PDB entry 9KP9 | X-ray diffraction, 2.13 A resolution | chain A

Chain A:
Name: 1-deoxy-D-xylulose 5-phosphate reductoisomerase, apicoplastic
Source organism: Plasmodium falciparum
Notes: EC 1.1.1.267
Reference sequence: O96693 (DXR_PLAFX); residues 1-488 here = UniProt positions 1-488
Chain sequence (488 residues; row label = number of the first residue in the row):
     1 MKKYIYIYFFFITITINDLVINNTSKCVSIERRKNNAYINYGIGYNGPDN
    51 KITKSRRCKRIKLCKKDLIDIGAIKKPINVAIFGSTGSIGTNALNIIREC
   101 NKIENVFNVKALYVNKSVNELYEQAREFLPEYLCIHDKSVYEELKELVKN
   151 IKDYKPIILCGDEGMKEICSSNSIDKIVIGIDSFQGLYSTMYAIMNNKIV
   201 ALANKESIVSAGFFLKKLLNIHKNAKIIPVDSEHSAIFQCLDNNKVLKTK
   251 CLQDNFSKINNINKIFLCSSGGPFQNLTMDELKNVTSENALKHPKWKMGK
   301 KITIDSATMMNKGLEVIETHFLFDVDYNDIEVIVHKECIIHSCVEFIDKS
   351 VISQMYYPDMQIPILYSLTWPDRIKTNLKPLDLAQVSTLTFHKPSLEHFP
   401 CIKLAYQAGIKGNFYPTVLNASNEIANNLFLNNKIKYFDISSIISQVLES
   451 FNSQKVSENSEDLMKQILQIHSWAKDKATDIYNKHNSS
Not modelled in the structure: 1-75, 487-488
Ion coordination: Mn2+: D231, E233, E315 (together with A1L6A)
Ligand contacts:
  - A1L6A ([(S)-(3-hexoxyphenyl)-[2-[methyl(oxidanyl)amino]-2-oxidanylidene-ethyl]sulfanyl-methyl]phosphonic acid): K205, D231, S232, E233, C268, S269, S270, G271, G272, H293, P294, K295, W296, M298, I302, S306, N311, K312, E315, K336, C338, P358, M360
  - NADPH (NDP; NADPH dihydro-nicotinamide-adenine-dinucleotide phosphate): G84, S85, T86, G87, S88, I89, Y113, V114, N115, K116, S117, H136, G180, I181, D182, S183, Q185, A203, N204, K205, E206, D231, W296, M298, G299, I302, M360

Overview:
Chain A binds NADPH and compound A1L6A. D231, E233 and E315 coordinate Mn2+.
Chain A is 1-deoxy-D-xylulose 5-phosphate reductoisomerase, apicoplastic (Plasmodium falciparum); the
structure, PfDXR - Mn2+ - NADPH - TAKK443 quaternary complex, was determined by X-ray diffraction (same
publication as 8ZXX).
